PDB entry 7X2V | electron microscopy, 3.09 A resolution | chains E and C of the 5 polymer chains in the assembly

# Chain E
Molecule: scFv16
Organism: Homo sapiens
Notes: antibody fragment or engineered binder
Sequence (247 residues; row label = number of the first residue in the row; note: 4 numbers in that range are skipped by the numbering (no residue carries them; nothing is unmodelled there); a row labelled like 120A-120Q holds insertion residues (120A, then the next letters in order)):
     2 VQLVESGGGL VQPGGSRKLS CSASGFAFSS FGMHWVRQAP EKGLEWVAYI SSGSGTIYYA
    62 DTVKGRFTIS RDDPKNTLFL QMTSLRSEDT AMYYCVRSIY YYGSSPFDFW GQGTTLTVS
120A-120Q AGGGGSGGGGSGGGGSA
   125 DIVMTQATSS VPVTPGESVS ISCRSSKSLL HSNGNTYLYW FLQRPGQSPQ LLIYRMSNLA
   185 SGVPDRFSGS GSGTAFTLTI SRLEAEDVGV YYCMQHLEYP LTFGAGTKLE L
Disordered / not traced: 120A-120Q
Disulfide bonds: Cys147-Cys217

# Chain C
Molecule: Guanine nucleotide-binding protein G(I)/G(S)/G(T) subunit beta-1
Organism: Homo sapiens
UniProt: P62873 (GBB1_HUMAN); residues 2-340 here = UniProt positions 2-340
Sequence (345 residues; each row starts with the number of its first residue; numbers below 1 keep their minus sign (Met-4 is residue -4)):
    -4 MGSLLQSELD QLRQEAEQLK NQIRDARKAC ADATLSQITN NIDPVGRIQM RTRRTLRGHL
    56 AKIYAMHWGT DSRLLVSASQ DGKLIIWDSY TTNKVHAIPL RSSWVMTCAY APSGNYVACG
   116 GLDNICSIYN LKTREGNVRV SRELAGHTGY LSCCRFLDDN QIVTSSGDTT CALWDIETGQ
   176 QTTTFTGHTG DVMSLSLAPD TRLFVSGACD ASAKLWDVRE GMCRQTFTGH ESDINAICFF
   236 PNGNAFATGS DDATCRLFDL RADQELMTYS HDNIICGITS VSFSKSGRLL LAGYDDFNCN
   296 VWDALKADRA GVLAGHDNRV SCLGVTDDGM AVATGSWDSF LKIWN
Disordered / not traced: -4 to 3
Construct notes: initiating methionine (-4); expression tag (-3 to 1)

# How chain E and chain C interact
Contacting residue pairs (12):
  Val2(E) with Arg129(C)
  Gly26(E) with Glu130(C)
  Phe27(E) with Glu130(C)
  Ala28(E) with Glu130(C), hydrogen bond (backbone-backbone); Gly131(C)
  Phe32(E) with Gly131(C)
  Arg98(E) with Arg129(C), hydrogen bond (side chain-backbone)
  Tyr102(E) with Val90(C), hydrophobic
  Tyr103(E) with Asp66(C); Arg68(C); Leu69(C), hydrophobic
  Phe110(E) with Arg129(C)
Also at the interface, not in a pair above, chain E (10 interface residues in all): Gly104
Also at the interface, not in a pair above, chain C (10 interface residues in all): Asp83, His91, Lys127

# In short
The chain E/chain C interface involves 10 residues from each chain; the contacts include 2 hydrogen bonds.
Polar pairs include Arg98(E)-Arg129(C) and Ala28(E)-Glu130(C).
Here chain E is scFv16 and chain C is Guanine nucleotide-binding protein G(I)/G(S)/G(T) subunit beta-1, both
from Homo sapiens. Entry 7X2V (GPR110/Gi complex) was determined by electron microscopy together with 7WXU,
7WXW, 7WY0 and 7WZ7 from the same study.
